8PHR - chains K and M of the 42 polymer chains in the assembly; structure by electron microscopy, 2.65 A resolution.

# Chain K
Name: Major capsid protein
From: Borreliella burgdorferi B31
Chain sequence (319 residues; row label = number of the first residue in the row):
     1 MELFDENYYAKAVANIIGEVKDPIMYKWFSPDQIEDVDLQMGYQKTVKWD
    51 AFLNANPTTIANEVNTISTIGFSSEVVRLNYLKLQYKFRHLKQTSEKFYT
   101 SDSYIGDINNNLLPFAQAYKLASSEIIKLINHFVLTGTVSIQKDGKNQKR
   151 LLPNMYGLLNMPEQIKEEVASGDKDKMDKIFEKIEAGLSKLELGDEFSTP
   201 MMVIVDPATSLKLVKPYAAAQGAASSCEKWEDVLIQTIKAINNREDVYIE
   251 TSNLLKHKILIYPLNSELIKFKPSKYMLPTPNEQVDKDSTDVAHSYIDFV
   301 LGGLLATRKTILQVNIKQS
Unresolved in the structure: 1-2, 219-222

# Chain M
Name: Decorator protein P05
From: Borreliella burgdorferi B31
Chain sequence (190 residues; numbered 1 to 192; 2 numbers in that range are skipped by the numbering (no residue carries them; nothing is unmodelled there); the number before each row is that of its first residue):
     1 MGDTTQLVKEYQEKRSKLEKFMKNPQHDASLLSNSNEFRDKNVEFFASGG
    51 TRTSKFDKLENHPFLGYPYKRGVKRVIQ
    81 EAQDNQSHYEPHVEAGGGEDLYGICIDIDEFSKTATIVPITNNFEGYLVA
   131 KDSTVKVKDKLIFNKDGALEKVTGAPNKATINATALTDAKQISNEVYLVK
   181 VAVFGNKAMSRN
Unresolved in the structure: 1-3, 81-87, 153-157, 189-192

# How chain K and chain M interact
Residue-residue contacts - 24 pairs, chain K then chain M:
  Lys-87(K) with Thr-53(M), hydrogen bond (side chain-backbone); Ser-54(M)
  Arg-89(K) with Ser-48(M); Asp-107(M), salt bridge
  Ile-108(K) with Asn-24(M), hydrogen bond (backbone-side chain)
  Asn-109(K) with Asn-24(M)
  Asn-111(K) with Asn-24(M), hydrogen bond; Phe-46(M)
  Glu-125(K) with Phe-38(M); Lys-41(M), salt bridge
  Lys-128(K) with Asn-36(M)
  Leu-129(K) with Phe-38(M), hydrophobic
  His-132(K) with Phe-38(M)
  Ser-140(K) with Phe-38(M)
  Ile-141(K) with Arg-39(M); Asp-40(M), hydrogen bond (backbone-backbone)
  Gln-142(K) with Arg-39(M); Asp-40(M)
  Lys-143(K) with Glu-37(M); Arg-39(M); Asp-40(M), hydrogen bond (backbone-side chain)
  Asn-147(K) with Thr-167(M)
  Gln-284(K) with Lys-55(M)
  Asp-286(K) with Lys-55(M)
Interface residues without a listed pair, chain K (18 interface residues in all): Asn-110, Leu-254
Interface residues without a listed pair, chain M (19 interface residues in all): Lys-23, Asn-42, Ile-108, Asp-109, Leu-166

# Overview
The interface between chain K and chain M involves 18 residues on one side and 19 on the other, with 5
hydrogen bonds and 2 salt bridges. Among the polar pairs are Arg-89(K)/Asp-107(M), Glu-125(K)/Lys-41(M) and
Lys-87(K)/Thr-53(M).
Chain K is Major capsid protein and chain M is Decorator protein P05, both from Borreliella burgdorferi B31;
the structure, Middle part of the Borrelia bacteriophage BB1 procapsid, tenfold-symmetrized outer shell, was
determined by electron microscopy together with 8PHP, 8PHQ and 8PHS from the same study.
